1GRB - chain A; structure by X-ray diffraction, 1.85 A resolution.

Chain A:
Name: Glutathione reductase
From: Homo sapiens
Notes: EC 1.6.4.2
UniProt: P00390 (GSHR_HUMAN); residue numbers follow UniProt; this construct covers 1-478
Amino-acid sequence (478 residues; numbered 1 to 478; the number before each row is that of its first residue):
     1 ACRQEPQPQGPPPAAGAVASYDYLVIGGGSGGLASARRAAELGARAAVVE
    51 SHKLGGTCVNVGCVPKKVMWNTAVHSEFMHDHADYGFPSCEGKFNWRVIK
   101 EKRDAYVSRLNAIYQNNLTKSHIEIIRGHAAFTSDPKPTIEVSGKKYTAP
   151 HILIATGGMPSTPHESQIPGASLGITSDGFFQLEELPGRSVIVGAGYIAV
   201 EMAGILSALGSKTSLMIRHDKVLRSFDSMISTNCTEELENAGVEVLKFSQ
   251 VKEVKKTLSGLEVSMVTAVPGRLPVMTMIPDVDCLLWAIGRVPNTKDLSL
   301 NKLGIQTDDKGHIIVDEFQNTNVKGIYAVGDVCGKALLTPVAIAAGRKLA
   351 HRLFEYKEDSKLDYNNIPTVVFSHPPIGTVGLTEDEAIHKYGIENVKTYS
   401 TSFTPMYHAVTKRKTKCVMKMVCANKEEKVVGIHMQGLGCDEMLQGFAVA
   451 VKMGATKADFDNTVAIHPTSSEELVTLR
Disordered / not traced: 1-17
Swiss-Prot annotation at these positions:
  - binding site (NADP(+)): Gly334
  - binding site (FAD): Thr383
  - natural variant: Asp297 (E297D: this construct carries the variant)
Residues lining bound ligands:
  - FAD (flavin-adenine dinucleotide): Ile26, Gly27, Gly28, Gly29, Ser30, Gly31, Gly32, Val49, Glu50, Ser51, His52, Lys53, Gly55, Gly56, Thr57, Cys58, Val61, Gly62, Cys63, Lys66, Gly128, His129, Ala130, Ala155, Thr156, Gly157, Gly158, Ser177, Phe181, Ile198, Arg291, Asn294, Leu298, Val329, Gly330, Asp331, Val332, Leu337, Leu338, Thr339, Pro340, Ala342, Phe372, His467, Pro468
  - NAD (nicotinamide-adenine-dinucleotide): Lys66, Val193, Gly194, Ala195, Gly196, Tyr197, Ile198, Ala199, Glu201, Arg218, Ala288, Ile289, Gly290, Arg291, Leu337, Leu338, Thr369, Val370, Val371, Phe372
  - NAD / NADPH: Lys66, Val193, Gly194, Ala195, Gly196, Tyr197, Ile198, Ala199, Glu201, Arg218, His219, Lys221, Arg224, Ala288, Ile289, Gly290, Arg291, Leu337, Leu338, Thr369, Val370, Val371, Phe372
  - NADPH (NDP; NADPH dihydro-nicotinamide-adenine-dinucleotide phosphate): Lys66, Val193, Gly194, Ala195, Gly196, Tyr197, Ile198, Ala199, Glu201, Arg218, His219, Lys221, Arg224, Ala288, Ile289, Gly290, Arg291, Leu337, Leu338, Thr369, Val370, Val371, Phe372

Overview:
Bound to chain A: flavin-adenine dinucleotide, NAD, NADPH and NAD / NADPH. From UniProt: NADP+-binding residue
Gly334 and FAD-binding residue Thr383.
Chain A is Glutathione reductase (Homo sapiens); the structure, Substrate binding and catalysis by glutathione
reductase as derived from refined enzyme: substrate crystal structures at ..., was determined by X-ray
diffraction (same publication as 1GRA, 1GRE, 1GRF and 1GRG).
